Entry 7PIS (electron microscopy, 15.00 A resolution (very low resolution: no residue pairs are listed; an interface is given only as per-side residue counts)); this record covers chains L and 5 of the 56 polymer chains in the assembly.

Chain L:
Protein: 30S ribosomal protein S13
From: Mycoplasma pneumoniae M129
Reference sequence: Q50297 (RS13_MYCPN); residue numbers follow UniProt; this construct covers 1-124
Sequence (124 residues; row label = number of the first residue in the row):
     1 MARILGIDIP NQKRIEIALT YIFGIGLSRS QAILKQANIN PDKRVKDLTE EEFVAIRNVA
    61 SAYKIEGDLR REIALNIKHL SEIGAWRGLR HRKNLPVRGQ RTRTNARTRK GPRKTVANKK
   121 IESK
Not modelled in the structure: 1-4, 123-124

Chain 5:
Molecule: 16S ribosomal RNA
From: Mycoplasma pneumoniae M129
Sequence (1520 nucleotides; numbered 1 to 1520; the number before each row is that of its first residue):
     1 UUUUUCUGAG AGUUUGAUCC UGGCUCAGGA UUAACGCUGG CGGCAUGCCU AAUACAUGCA
    61 AGUCGAUCGA AAGUAGUAAU ACUUUAGAGG CGAACGGGUG AGUAACACGU AUCCAAUCUA
   121 CCUUAUAAUG GGGGAUAACU AGUUGAAAGA CUAGCUAAUA CCGCAUAAGA ACUUUGGUUC
   181 GCAUGAAUCA AAGUUGAAAG GACCUGCAAG GGUUCGUUAU UUGAUGAGGG UGCGCCAUAU
   241 CAGCUAGUUG GUGGGGUAAC GGCCUACCAA GGCAAUGACG UGUAGCUAUG CUGAGAAGUA
   301 GAAUAGCCAC AAUGGGACUG AGACACGGCC CAUACUCCUA CGGGAGGCAG CAGUAGGGAA
   361 UUUUUCACAA UGAGCGAAAG CUUGAUGGAG CAAUGCCGCG UGAACGAUGA AGGUCUUUAA
   421 GAUUGUAAAG UUCUUUUAUU UGGGAAGAAU GACUUUAGCA GGUAAUGGCU AGAGUUUGAC
   481 UGUACCAUUU UGAAUAAGUG ACGACUAACU AUGUGCCAGC AGUCGCGGUA AUACAUAGGU
   541 CGCAAGCGUU AUCCGGAUUU AUUGGGCGUA AAGCAAGCGC AGGCGGAUUG AAAAGUCUGG
   601 UGUUAAAGGC AGCUGCUUAA CAGUUGUAUG CAUUGGAAAC UAUUAAUCUA GAGUGUGGUA
   661 GGGAGUUUUG GAAUUUCAUG UGGAGCGGUG AAAUGCGUAG AUAUAUGAAG GAACACCAGU
   721 GGCGAAGGCG AAAACUUAGG CCAUUACUGA CGCUUAGGCU UGAAAGUGUG GGGAGCAAAU
   781 AGGAUUAGAU ACCCUAGUAG UCCACACCGU AAACGAUAGA UACUAGCUGU CGGGGCGAUC
   841 CCCUCGGUAG UGAAGUUAAC ACAUUAAGUA UCUCGCCUGG GUAGUACAUU CGCAAGAAUG
   901 AAACUCAAAC GGAAUUGACG GGGACCCGCA CAAGUGGUGG AGCAUGUUGC UUAAUUCGAC
   961 GGUACACGAA AAACCUUACC UAGACUUGAC AUCCUUGGCA AAGUUAUGGA AACAUAAUGG
  1021 AGGUUAACCG AGUGACAGGU GGUGCAUGGU UGUCGUCAGC UCGUGUCGUG AGAUGUUGGG
  1081 UUAAGUCCCG CAACGAGCGC AACCCUUAUC GUUAGUUACA UUGUCUAGCG AGACUGCUAA
  1141 UGCAAAUUGG AGGAAGGAAG GGAUGACGUC AAAUCAUCAU GCCCCUUAUG UCUAGGGCUG
  1201 CAAACGUGCU ACAAUGGCCA AUACAAACAG UCGCCAGCUU GUAAAAGUGA GCAAAUCUGU
  1261 AAAGUUGGUC UCAGUUCGGA UUGAGGGCUG CAAUUCGUCC UCAUGAAGUC GGAAUCACUA
  1321 GUAAUCGCGA AUCAGCUAUG UCGCGGUGAA UACGUUCUCG GGUCUUGUAC ACACCGCCCG
  1381 UCAAACUAUG AAAGCUGGUA AUAUUUAAAA ACGUGUUGCU AACCAUUAGG AAGCGCAUGU
  1441 CAAGGAUAGC ACCGGUGAUU GGAGUUAAGU CGUAACAAGG UACCCCUACG AGAACGUGGG
  1501 GGUGGAUCAC CUCCUUUCUA
Not modelled in the structure: 1-4, 181-184, 1020-1027, 1510-1520

Chain L / chain 5 interface:
At this resolution (15 A) residue pairs are not listed: 58 residues of chain L and 50 of chain 5 lie at the interface.

Overview:
58 residues of chain L face 50 of chain 5 across their interface.
Chain L is 30S ribosomal protein S13 and chain 5 is 16S ribosomal RNA, both from Mycoplasma pneumoniae M129;
the structure, 70S ribosome with EF-G, A*- and P/E-site tRNAs in pseudouridimycin-treated Mycoplasma
pneumoniae cells, was determined by electron microscopy (same publication as 7OOC, 7OOD, 7P6Z, 7PAH, 7PAI,
7PAJ and 23 further entries).
